6BGO - chains U and Y of the 35 polymer chains in the assembly; structure by electron microscopy, 4.20 A resolution (low resolution: residue-level contacts below are approximate; hydrogen-bond / salt-bridge calls are withheld).

Chain U (and Y):
Name: Proteasome subunit beta
Source organism: Mycobacterium tuberculosis
Notes: EC 3.4.25.1; chain Y of this document is another copy of the same molecule, construct and numbering; everything in this record applies to it too
Reference sequence: A5U4D6 (PSB_MYCTA); residues 301-534 here correspond to UniProt positions 58-291 (UniProt number = residue number - 243)
Amino-acid sequence (240 residues; row label = number of the first residue in the row):
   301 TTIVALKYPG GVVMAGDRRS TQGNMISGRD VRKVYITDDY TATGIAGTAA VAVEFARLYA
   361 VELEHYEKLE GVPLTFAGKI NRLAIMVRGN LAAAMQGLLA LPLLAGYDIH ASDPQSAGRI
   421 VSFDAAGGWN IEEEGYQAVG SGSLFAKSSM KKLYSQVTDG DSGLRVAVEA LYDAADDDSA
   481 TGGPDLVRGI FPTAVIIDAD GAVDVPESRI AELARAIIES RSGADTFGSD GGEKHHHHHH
Disordered / not traced: 523-540
Construct notes: expression tag (535-540)
UniProt features mapped onto this chain:
  - active site: T301 (Nucleophile)

Interface between chain U and chain Y:
Residue-residue contacts (7):
  K451(U) - D473(Y)
  K451(U) - D476(Y)
  K451(U) - D477(Y)
  K452(U) - D473(Y)
  D473(U) - K451(Y)
  D476(U) - K451(Y)
  D477(U) - K451(Y)
Other interface residues (no listed pair), chain U (7 interface residues in all): S448, R521
Other interface residues (no listed pair), chain Y (7 interface residues in all): F445, S448, K452

Overview:
The chain U/chain Y interface involves 7 residues from each chain. UniProt lists active-site residue T301(U)
on chain U.
Both chains are Proteasome subunit beta (Mycobacterium tuberculosis). Entry 6BGO (Singly PafE-capped 20S CP in
Mycobacterium tuberculosis) was determined by electron microscopy (same publication as 6BGL).
